Entry 4Z1E (X-ray diffraction, 2.01 A resolution); this record covers chain A.

# Chain A
Name: Carbonic anhydrase 2
Organism: Homo sapiens
Notes: EC 4.2.1.1
Reference sequence: P00918 (CAH2_HUMAN); numbering as in UniProt (aligned over 2-260)
Chain sequence (259 residues; each row starts with the number of its first residue):
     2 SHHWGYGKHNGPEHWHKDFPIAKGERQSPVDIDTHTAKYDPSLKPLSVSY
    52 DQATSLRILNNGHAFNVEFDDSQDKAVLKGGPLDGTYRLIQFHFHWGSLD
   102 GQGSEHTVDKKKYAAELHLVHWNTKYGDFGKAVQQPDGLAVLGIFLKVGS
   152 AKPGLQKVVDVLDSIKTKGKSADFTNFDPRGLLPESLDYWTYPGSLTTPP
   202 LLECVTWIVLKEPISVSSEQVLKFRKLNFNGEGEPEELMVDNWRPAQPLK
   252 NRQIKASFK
Bound ions: Zn2+: His94, His96, His119 (together with 6-methoxy-1-(4-sulfamoylbenzoyl)quinolinium)
Small-molecule neighbours: 6-methoxy-1-(4-sulfamoylbenzoyl)quinolinium (DF5): Gln92, His94, His96, Glu106, His119, Val121, Phe130, Val134, Val142, Ser196, Leu197, Thr198, Thr199, Pro201, Trp208
UniProt features mapped onto this chain:
  - active site: His64 (Proton donor/acceptor)
  - binding site (Zn(2+)): His94, His96, His119
  - binding site (substrate): Thr198, Thr199
  - site: Tyr7 (Fine-tunes the proton-transfer properties of H-64), Asn62 (Fine-tunes the proton-transfer properties of H-64), Asn67 (Fine-tunes the proton-transfer properties of H-64), Gln92 (Involved in the binding of some activators, including histamine and L-histidine)
  - modified residue: Ser2 (N-acetylserine), Ser165 (Phosphoserine), Ser172 (Phosphoserine)
  - natural variant: Lys18 (K18E: In Jogjakarta), Gln92 (Q92P: In OPTB3), His94 (H94Y: In OPTB3 loss of activity), His107 (H107Y: In OPTB3), Gly144 (G144R: In OPTB3), Pro236 (P236H: In Melbourne)
  - mutagenesis: Trp5 (W5A: Impaired activity, not rescued by 4-methylimidazole (4-MI); when associated with W-64), Tyr7 (Y7F: Enhanced activity; Y7H: Reduced proton transfer rate), Asn62 (N62A: Reduced activity; N62D: Strongly reduced activity; N62H: Reduced proton transfer; when associated with A-64; N62L: Reduced activity; N62T: Reduced activity; N62V: Reduced activity), His64 (H64A: Reduced CO(2) hydrase activity, rescued by 4-methylimidazole (4-MI). Reduced proton transfer; when associated with H-62. Enhanced proton transfer; when associated with H-67 ...), Ala65 (A65F: Reduced activity; A65S: 2-fold decrease in enzyme efficiency, as determined by kcat/KM ratio, and efficiently inhibited by chlorzolamide; when associated with Q-67), Asn67 (N67H: Enhanced proton transfer; when associated with A-64; N67L: Reduced activity ...), His94 (H94C/D/E/N/Q: Strongly reduced CO(2) hydrase and p-nitrophenyl acetate esterase activities, impaired stability of zinc binding), Glu106 (E106A/Q: Strongly reduced CO(2) hydrase activity; E106D: Normal CO(2) hydrase activity), Glu117 (E117Q: Strongly reduced activity and sulfonamide affinity), His119 (H119D/N/Q: Reduced activity; H119E: Strongly reduced activity), Val121 (V121A/G/I/L/S: Reduced CO(2) hydrase and p-nitrophenyl acetate esterase activities; V121K/R: Strongly reduced CO(2) hydrase and p-nitrophenyl acetate esterase activities), Val142 (V142F/Y: Strongly impaired activity; V142G: Weakly impaired activity; V142H: Impaired activity), 4 further mutagenesis entries in UniProt
What the authors report for this chain:
  - binding site for 6-methoxy-1-(4-sulfamoylbenzoyl)quinolinium: Gln92, His94, Val121

# Overview
Ligands of chain A: 6-methoxy-1-(4-sulfamoylbenzoyl)quinolinium. His94, His96 and His119 form the Zn2+ site.
Curated annotation (UniProt) lists active-site residue His64, 3 Zn2+-binding residues, substrate-binding
residues Thr198 and Thr199 and 16 mutagenesis sites. From the paper: a binding site for
6-methoxy-1-(4-sulfamoylbenzoyl)quinolinium at Gln92, His94 and Val121.
Chain A is Carbonic anhydrase 2 (Homo sapiens); the structure, Carbonic anhydrase inhibitors: Design and
synthesis of new heteroaryl-N-carbonylbenzenesulfonamides targeting druggable human carbonic anhydrase
isoforms (hCA ..., was determined by X-ray diffraction together with 4Z0Q, 4Z1J, 4Z1K and 4Z1N from the same
study.
